PDB entry 8U7E | X-ray diffraction, 2.63 A resolution | chains A and F

[Chain A (and F)]
Molecule: Ubiquitin-associated and SH3 domain-containing protein B
Source organism: Homo sapiens
Notes: chain F of this document is another copy of the same molecule, construct and numbering; everything in this record applies to it too
UniProtKB: Q8TF42 (UBS3B_HUMAN); residues 369-638 here correspond to UniProt positions 380-649 (UniProt number = residue number + 11)
Amino-acid sequence (287 residues; row label = number of the first residue in the row):
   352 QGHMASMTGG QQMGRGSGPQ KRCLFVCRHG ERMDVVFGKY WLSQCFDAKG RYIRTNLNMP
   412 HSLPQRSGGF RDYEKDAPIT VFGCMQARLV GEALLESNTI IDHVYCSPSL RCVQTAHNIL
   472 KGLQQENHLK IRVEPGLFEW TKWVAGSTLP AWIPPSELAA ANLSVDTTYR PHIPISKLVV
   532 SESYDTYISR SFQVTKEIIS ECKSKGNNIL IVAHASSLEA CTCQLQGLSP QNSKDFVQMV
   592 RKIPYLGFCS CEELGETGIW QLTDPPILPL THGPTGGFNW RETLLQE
Not modelled in the structure: 352-371, 606-608, 628-638 (chain F: 352-373, 605-606, 629-638)
Differences from the reference sequence: expression tag (352-368)
Residues lining bound ligands: VXE (N-(4-ethylbenzoyl)-3-(2-oxo-1,2-dihydroquinolin-4-yl)-L-alanine): Arg379, His380, Arg383, Asp385, Val386, Lys390, Glu490, Trp494, Ala566, Val588, Arg592
Curated features (UniProtKB/Swiss-Prot):
  - active site: Arg379, His380 (Tele-phosphohistidine intermediate), His565

[How chain A and chain F interact]
Contacting residue pairs - 64 pairs, chain A then chain F:
  Glu382(A) - His623(F)
  Glu382(A) - Gly624(F)  hydrogen bond (side chain-backbone)
  Val387(A) - Thr622(F)
  Val387(A) - Gly624(F)
  Phe388(A) - Thr622(F)
  Arg405(A) - Leu619(F)
  Thr406(A) - Leu619(F)
  Thr406(A) - Pro620(F)
  Asn407(A) - Pro620(F)
  Asn407(A) - Leu621(F)
  Asn407(A) - Thr622(F)  hydrogen bond
  Leu408(A) - Ala444(F)  hydrophobic
  Leu408(A) - Leu619(F)
  Leu408(A) - Pro620(F)  hydrogen bond (backbone-backbone)
  Asn409(A) - Leu621(F)
  Asn409(A) - Thr622(F)  hydrogen bond (side chain-backbone)
  Asn409(A) - His623(F)
  Phe433(A) - Phe433(F)  hydrophobic
  Phe433(A) - Gln437(F)
  Phe433(A) - Leu621(F)  hydrophobic
  Phe433(A) - His623(F)
  Met436(A) - Met436(F)  hydrophobic
  Gln437(A) - Phe433(F)
  Leu440(A) - Phe433(F)  hydrophobic
  Arg592(A) - Gly628(F)
  Lys593(A) - Gly628(F)
  Pro595(A) - Thr626(F)
  Pro595(A) - Gly627(F)
  Tyr596(A) - Pro625(F)
  Tyr596(A) - Thr626(F)  hydrogen bond (backbone-backbone)
  Leu619(A) - Arg405(F)
  Leu619(A) - Thr406(F)
  Leu619(A) - Asn407(F)
  Leu619(A) - Leu408(F)
  Pro620(A) - Thr406(F)
  Pro620(A) - Asn407(F)
  Pro620(A) - Leu408(F)  hydrogen bond (backbone-backbone)
  Leu621(A) - Asn407(F)
  Leu621(A) - Leu408(F)  hydrophobic
  Leu621(A) - Thr626(F)  hydrogen bond (backbone-side chain)
  Thr622(A) - Val387(F)
  Thr622(A) - Asn407(F)  hydrogen bond (backbone-side chain)
  Thr622(A) - Asn409(F)  hydrogen bond (backbone-side chain)
  Thr622(A) - Thr626(F)
  His623(A) - Glu382(F)
  His623(A) - Asn409(F)
  His623(A) - Phe433(F)
  His623(A) - His623(F)
  His623(A) - Gly624(F)
  His623(A) - Pro625(F)
  His623(A) - Thr626(F)  hydrogen bond (backbone-backbone)
  Gly624(A) - Glu382(F)  hydrogen bond (backbone-side chain)
  Gly624(A) - His623(F)
  Gly624(A) - Gly624(F)
  Gly624(A) - Pro625(F)
  Pro625(A) - Tyr596(F)
  Pro625(A) - His623(F)
  Pro625(A) - Gly624(F)
  Pro625(A) - Pro625(F)
  Thr626(A) - Pro595(F)
  Thr626(A) - Tyr596(F)  hydrogen bond (backbone-backbone)
  Thr626(A) - Leu621(F)  hydrogen bond (side chain-backbone)
  Thr626(A) - Thr622(F)
  Thr626(A) - His623(F)  hydrogen bond (backbone-backbone)
Interface residues without a listed pair, chain A (28 interface residues in all): Ala444, Glu447, Ile594, Gly627
Interface residues without a listed pair, chain F (30 interface residues in all): Phe388, His412, Val432, Leu440, Val441, Glu447, Arg592

[Overview]
Chain A and chain F form an interface of 28 and 30 residues respectively; the contacts include 14 hydrogen
bonds. Polar contacts include Glu382(A)-Gly624(F), Asn407(A)-Thr622(F) and Asn409(A)-Thr622(F). Bound to chain
A: compound VXE. UniProt lists 3 active-site residues on chain A.
Chain A and chain F are both Ubiquitin-associated and SH3 domain-containing protein B (Homo sapiens); the
structure, Structure of Sts-1 HP domain with rebamipide derivative, was determined by X-ray diffraction.
